Entry 1W2B (X-ray diffraction, 3.50 A resolution); this record covers chains 0 and C of the 31 polymer chains in the assembly.

Chain 0:
Molecule: 23S RRNA
From: Haloarcula marismortui
Sequence (2922 nucleotides; each row starts with the number of its first residue):
     2 UUGGCUACUAUGCCAGCUGGUGGAUUGCUCGGCUCAGGCGCUGAUGAAGG
    52 ACGUGCCAAGCUGCGAUAAGCCAUGGGGAGCCGCACGGAGGCGAAGAACC
   102 AUGGAUUUCCGAAUGAGAAUCUCUCUAACAAUUGCUUCGCGCAAUGAGGA
   152 ACCCCGAGAACUGAAACAUCUCAGUAUCGGGAGGAACAGAAAACGCAAUG
   202 UGAUGUCGUUAGUAACCGCGAGUGAACGCGAUACAGCCCAAACCGAAGCC
   252 CUCACGGGCAAUGUGGUGUCAGGGCUACCUCUCAUCAGCCGACCGUCUCG
   302 ACGAAGUCUCUUGGAACAGAGCGUGAUACAGGGUGACAACCCCGUACUCG
   352 AGACCAGUACGACGUGCGGUAGUGCCAGAGUAGCGGGGGUUGGAUAUCCC
   402 UCGCGAAUAACGCAGGCAUCGACUGCGAAGGCUAAACACAACCUGAGACC
   452 GAUAGUGAACAAGUAGUGUGAACGAACGCUGCAAAGUACCCUCAGAAGGG
   502 AGGCGAAAUAGAGCAUGAAAUCAGUUGGCGAUCGAGCGACAGGGCAUACA
   552 AGGUCCCUCGACGAAUGACCGACGCGCGAGCGUCCAGUAAGACUCACGGG
   602 AAGCCGAUGUUCUGUCGUACGUUUUGAAAAACGAGCCAGGGAGUGUGUCU
   652 GCAUGGCAAGUCUAACCGGAGUAUCCGGGGAGGCACAGGGAAACCGACAU
   702 GGCCGCAGGGCUUUGCCCGAGGGCCGCCGUCUUCAAGGGCGGGGAGCCAU
   752 GUGGACACGACCCGAAUCCGGACGAUCUACGCAUGGACAAGAUGAAGCGU
   802 GCCGAAAGGCACGUGGAAGUCUGUUAGAGUUGGUGUCCUACAAUACCCUC
   852 UCGUGAUCUAUGUGUAGGGGUGAAAGGCCCAUCGAGUCCGGCAACAGCUG
   902 GUUCCAAUCGAAACAUGUCGAAGCAUGACCUCCGCCGAGGUAGUCUGUGA
   952 GGUAGAGCGACCGAUUGGUGUGUCCGCCUCCGAGAGGAGUCGGCACACCU
  1002 GUCAAACUCCAAACUUACAGACGCCGUUUGACGCGGGGAUUCCGGUGCGC
  1052 GGGGUAAGCCUGUGUACCAGGAGGGGAACAACCCAGAGAUAGGUUAAGGU
  1102 CCCCAAGUGUGGAUUAAGUGUAAUCCUCUGAAGGUGGUCUCGAGCCCUAG
  1152 ACAGCCGGGAGGUGAGCUUAGAAGCAGCUACCCUCUAAGAAAAGCGUAAC
  1202 AGCUUACCGGCCGAGGUUUGAGGCGCCCAAAAUGAUCGGGACUCAAAUCC
  1252 ACCACCGAGACCUGUCCGUACCACUCAUACUGGUAAUCGAGUAGAUUGGC
  1302 GCUCUAAUUGGAUGGAAGUAGGGGUGAAAACUCCUAUGGACCGAUUAGUG
  1352 ACGAAAAUCCUGGCCAUAGUAGCAGCGAUAGUCGGGUGAGAACCCCGACG
  1402 GCCUAAUGGAUAAGGGUUCCUCAGCACUGCUGAUCAGCUGAGGGUUAGCC
  1452 GGUCCUAAGUCAUACCGCAACUCGACUAUGACGAAAUGGGAAACGGGUUA
  1502 AUAUUCCCGUGCCACUAUGCAGUGAAAGUUGACGCCCUGGGGUCGAUCAC
  1552 GCUGGGCAUUCGCCCAGUCGAACCGUCCAACUCCGUGGAAGCCGUAAUGG
  1602 CAGGAAGCGGACGAACGGCGGCAUAGGGAAACGUGAUUCAACCUGGGGCC
  1652 CAUGAAAAGACGAGCAUAGUGUCCGUACCGAGAACCGACACAGGUGUCCA
  1702 UGGCGGCGAAAGCCAAGGCCUGUCGGGAGCAACCAACGUUAGGGAAUUCG
  1752 GCAAGUUAGUCCCGUACCUUCGGAAGAAGGGAUGCCUGCUCCGGAACGGA
  1802 GCAGGUCGCAGUGACUCGGAAGCUCGGACUGUCUAGUAACAACAUAGGUG
  1852 ACCGCAAAUCCGCAAGGACUCGUACGGUCACUGAAUCCUGCCCAGUGCAG
  1902 GUAUCUGAACACCUCGUACAAGAGGACGAAGGACCUGUCAACGGCGGGGG
  1952 UAACUAUGACCCUCUUAAGGUAGCGUAGUACCUUGCCGCAUCAGUAGCGG
  2002 CUUGCAUGAAUGGAUUAACCAGAGCUUCACUGUCCCAACGUUGGGCCCGG
  2052 UGAACUGUACAUUCCAGUGCGGAGUCUGGAGACACCCAGGGGGAAGCGAA
  2102 GACCCUAUGGAGCUUUACUGCAGGCUGUCGCUGAGACGUGGUCGCCGAUG
  2152 UGCAGCAUAGGUAGGAGACACUACACAGGUACCCGCGCUAGCGGGCCACC
  2202 GAGUCAACAGUGAAAUACUACCCGUCGGUGACUGCGACUCUCACUCCGGG
  2252 AGGAGGACACCGAUAGCCGGGCAGUUUGACUGGGGCGGUACGCGCUCGAA
  2302 AAGAUAUCGAGCGCGCCCUAUGGCUAUCUCAGCCGGGACAGAGACCCGGC
  2352 GAAGAGUGCAAGAGCAAAAGAUAGCUUGACAGUGUUCUUCCCAACGAGGA
  2402 ACGCUGACGCGAAAGCGUGGUCUAGCGAACCAAUUAGCCUGCUUGAUGCG
  2452 GGCAAUUGAUGACAGAAAAGCUACCCUAGGGAUAACAGAGUCGUCACUCG
  2502 CAAGAGCACAUAUCGACCGAGUGGCUUGCUACCUCGAUGUCGGUUCCCUC
  2552 CAUCCUGCCCGUGCAGAAGCGGGCAAGGGUGAGGUUGUUCGCCUAUUAAA
  2602 GGAGGUCGUGAGCUGGGUUUAGACCGUCGUGAGACAGGUCGGCUGCUAUC
  2652 UACUGGGUGUGUAAUGGUGUCUGACAAGAACGACCGUAUAGUACGAGAGG
  2702 AACUACGGUUGGUGGCCACUGGUGUACCGGUUGUUCGAGAGAGCACGUGC
  2752 CGGGUAGCCACGCCACACGGGGUAAGAGCUGAACGCAUCUAAGCUCGAAA
  2802 CCCACUUGGAAAAGAGACACCGCCGAGGUCCCGCGUACAAGACGCGGUCG
  2852 AUAGACUCGGGGUGUGCGCGUCGAGGUAACGAGACGUUAAGCCCACGAGC
  2902 ACUAACAGACCAAAGCCAUCAU
Disordered / not traced: 2-9, 126-127, 715, 971-998, 1560, 1952-1963, 2137-2236, 2339-2343, 2665-2666, 2915-2923
Metal / ion sites: Mg2+ site 1 near G28 (its only coordinating residue here); Na+ site 1: C40, G41, C443; Na+ site 2: G56, A59, G61; Mg2+ site 2 near U115 (its only coordinating residue here); Na+ site 3 near C141 (its only coordinating residue here); Na+ site 4: U146, G147; Mg2+ site 3: C162, U2276; K+ site 1: C162, U163, U172; Mg2+ site 4: A166, G219; Na+ site 5 near A166 (its only coordinating residue here); Mg2+ site 5: A167, C168; Na+ site 6: C168, G2111; 54 more Na+ sites not listed; 84 more Mg2+ sites not listed; 1 more K+ sites not listed

Chain C:
Protein: 50S ribosomal protein L4P
From: Haloarcula marismortui
Reference sequence: P12735 (RL4_HALMA); residue numbers follow UniProt; this construct covers 1-246
Sequence (246 residues; row label = number of the first residue in the row):
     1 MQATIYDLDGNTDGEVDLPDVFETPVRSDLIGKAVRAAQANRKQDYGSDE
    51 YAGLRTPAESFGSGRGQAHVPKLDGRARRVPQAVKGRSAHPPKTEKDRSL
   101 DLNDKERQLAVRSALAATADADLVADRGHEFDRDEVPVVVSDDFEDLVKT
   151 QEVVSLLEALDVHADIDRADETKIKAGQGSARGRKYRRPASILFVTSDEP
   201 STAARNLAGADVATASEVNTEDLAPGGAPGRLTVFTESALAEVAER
Metal / ion sites: Na+ site 1 near Asp45 (its only coordinating residue here); Na+ site 2: Arg55 (shared with G464(0), G475(0) of chain 0)

Interface between chain 0 and chain C:
Residue-residue contacts (212):
  C29(0) - Gly177(C)  phosphate contact
  C29(0) - Gln178(C)  phosphate contact
  U30(0) - Ala181(C)  phosphate contact
  C34(0) - Gly47(C)  hydrogen bond to the sugar
  C34(0) - Ser48(C)  sugar contact
  C34(0) - Asp49(C)  phosphate contact
  U35(0) - Asp45(C)  hydrogen bond to the sugar
  U35(0) - Tyr46(C)  sugar contact
  U35(0) - Gly47(C)  sugar contact
  U35(0) - Asp49(C)  phosphate contact
  U35(0) - Thr94(C)  phosphate contact
  C36(0) - Gln44(C)  base contact
  C36(0) - Asp45(C)  sugar contact
  G326(0) - Gln151(C)  phosphate contact
  A327(0) - Lys149(C)  salt bridge to the phosphate
  A327(0) - Thr150(C)  sugar contact
  A327(0) - Gln151(C)  hydrogen bond to the base
  A327(0) - Asn206(C)  hydrogen bond to the base
  A327(0) - Leu207(C)  base contact
  U328(0) - Val148(C)  phosphate contact
  U328(0) - Lys149(C)  salt bridge to the phosphate
  U328(0) - Thr150(C)  hydrogen bond to the phosphate
  U328(0) - Thr202(C)  sugar contact
  U328(0) - Arg205(C)  hydrogen bond to the sugar
  A329(0) - Arg205(C)  salt bridge to the phosphate
  A329(0) - Asn206(C)  phosphate contact
  C330(0) - Asp170(C)  base contact
  C330(0) - Arg188(C)  hydrogen bond to the sugar
  C330(0) - Asn206(C)  hydrogen bond to the base
  C330(0) - Ala208(C)  sugar contact
  G333(0) - Lys185(C)  phosphate contact
  G333(0) - Tyr186(C)  phosphate contact
  C338(0) - Ile174(C)  sugar contact
  A339(0) - Tyr186(C)  hydrogen bond to the phosphate
  A347(0) - Arg205(C)  hydrogen bond to the sugar
  A447(0) - Gln44(C)  hydrogen bond to the sugar
  G448(0) - Gln44(C)  hydrogen bond to the sugar
  G448(0) - Arg184(C)  hydrogen bond to the phosphate
  A449(0) - Lys43(C)  base contact
  A449(0) - Gln44(C)  hydrogen bond to the phosphate
  A449(0) - Arg184(C)  sugar contact
  C450(0) - Tyr46(C)  sugar contact
  C450(0) - Arg182(C)  salt bridge to the phosphate
  C450(0) - Arg184(C)  salt bridge to the phosphate
  C451(0) - Arg182(C)  salt bridge to the phosphate
  G452(0) - Gln178(C)  base contact
  G452(0) - Ala181(C)  base contact
  G452(0) - Arg182(C)  hydrogen bond to the base
  U454(0) - Val84(C)  sugar contact
  A455(0) - Lys85(C)  hydrogen bond to the phosphate
  U457(0) - Ser48(C)  phosphate contact
  U457(0) - Asp49(C)  hydrogen bond to the phosphate
  U457(0) - Ala52(C)  phosphate contact
  U457(0) - Arg55(C)  hydrogen bond to the phosphate
  G458(0) - Ala52(C)  phosphate contact
  G458(0) - Gly53(C)  hydrogen bond to the phosphate
  G458(0) - Arg55(C)  salt bridge to the phosphate
  G458(0) - Lys85(C)  hydrogen bond to the phosphate
  A459(0) - Lys85(C)  salt bridge to the phosphate
  C474(0) - Pro57(C)  phosphate contact
  C474(0) - Leu73(C)  phosphate contact
  C474(0) - Asp74(C)  hydrogen bond to the sugar
  G475(0) - Thr56(C)  hydrogen bond to the phosphate
  G475(0) - Pro57(C)  phosphate contact
  G475(0) - Leu73(C)  phosphate contact
  G475(0) - Asp74(C)  sugar contact
  A476(0) - Arg78(C)  salt bridge to the phosphate
  A477(0) - Lys85(C)  salt bridge to the phosphate
  G641(0) - Gln82(C)  hydrogen bond to the base
  G642(0) - Gln82(C)  sugar contact
  A643(0) - Ala89(C)  sugar contact
  A643(0) - His90(C)  phosphate contact
  G644(0) - His90(C)  sugar contact
  U645(0) - His90(C)  sugar contact
  U645(0) - Lys93(C)  hydrogen bond to the sugar
  G646(0) - Lys93(C)  sugar contact
  G646(0) - Glu95(C)  sugar contact
  G646(0) - Lys96(C)  salt bridge to the phosphate
  U647(0) - Glu95(C)  sugar contact
  U647(0) - Lys96(C)  phosphate contact
  U647(0) - Asp97(C)  hydrogen bond to the phosphate
  G656(0) - Arg27(C)  hydrogen bond to the phosphate
  G656(0) - Leu30(C)  sugar contact
  G656(0) - Asn103(C)  base contact
  G656(0) - Glu106(C)  hydrogen bond to the base
  G657(0) - Arg27(C)  salt bridge to the phosphate
  G657(0) - Asn103(C)  base contact
  G657(0) - Lys105(C)  sugar contact
  G657(0) - Glu106(C)  sugar contact
  C658(0) - Lys105(C)  hydrogen bond to the sugar
  U662(0) - Lys105(C)  salt bridge to the phosphate
  C663(0) - Asn103(C)  sugar contact
  C663(0) - Lys105(C)  salt bridge to the phosphate
  U664(0) - Asp104(C)  phosphate contact
  G670(0) - Glu217(C)  hydrogen bond to the base
  A671(0) - Glu217(C)  sugar contact
  G672(0) - Ala213(C)  base contact
  G672(0) - Thr214(C)  hydrogen bond to the base
  G672(0) - Glu217(C)  base contact
  G672(0) - Val218(C)  hydrogen bond to the base
  G672(0) - Asn219(C)  base contact
  G672(0) - Asp222(C)  hydrogen bond to the base
  A674(0) - Gln44(C)  hydrogen bond to the base
  U675(0) - Ala38(C)  hydrogen bond to the sugar
  U675(0) - Asn41(C)  phosphate contact
  U675(0) - Arg42(C)  hydrogen bond to the sugar
  C676(0) - Ala38(C)  phosphate contact
  C676(0) - Asn41(C)  hydrogen bond to the phosphate
  C676(0) - Glu217(C)  sugar contact
  C676(0) - Asn219(C)  hydrogen bond to the sugar
  C677(0) - Arg107(C)  salt bridge to the phosphate
  C677(0) - Ser216(C)  hydrogen bond to the sugar
  C677(0) - Glu217(C)  sugar contact
  C677(0) - Arg246(C)  sugar contact
  G678(0) - Arg107(C)  salt bridge to the phosphate
  G678(0) - Gln108(C)  hydrogen bond to the phosphate
  C749(0) - Asn103(C)  hydrogen bond to the sugar
  A750(0) - Lys33(C)  base contact
  A750(0) - Asp101(C)  hydrogen bond to the sugar
  A750(0) - Asn103(C)  sugar contact
  U751(0) - Leu100(C)  phosphate contact
  U751(0) - Asp101(C)  hydrogen bond to the phosphate
  G752(0) - Leu100(C)  phosphate contact
  C762(0) - His90(C)  hydrogen bond to the sugar
  C763(0) - His90(C)  salt bridge to the phosphate
  C764(0) - His69(C)  sugar contact
  C764(0) - Val80(C)  phosphate contact
  C764(0) - Pro81(C)  sugar contact
  C764(0) - Gln82(C)  hydrogen bond to the sugar
  C764(0) - Arg87(C)  salt bridge to the phosphate
  G765(0) - His69(C)  hydrogen bond to the sugar
  G765(0) - Pro71(C)  phosphate contact
  A766(0) - Ser60(C)  hydrogen bond to the phosphate
  A766(0) - Gly62(C)  phosphate contact
  A766(0) - His69(C)  salt bridge to the phosphate
  A767(0) - Phe61(C)  phosphate contact
  A767(0) - Gly62(C)  phosphate contact
  C890(0) - Pro57(C)  phosphate contact
  G891(0) - Pro57(C)  phosphate contact
  A894(0) - Leu54(C)  phosphate contact
  A894(0) - Arg87(C)  hydrogen bond to the base
  C1305(0) - Gly177(C)  phosphate contact
  C1305(0) - Gln178(C)  hydrogen bond to the phosphate
  C1305(0) - Gly179(C)  phosphate contact
  C1305(0) - Arg184(C)  hydrogen bond to the phosphate
  U1306(0) - Lys43(C)  sugar contact
  U1306(0) - Lys175(C)  salt bridge to the phosphate
  U1306(0) - Gly179(C)  phosphate contact
  U1306(0) - Arg184(C)  salt bridge to the phosphate
  A1307(0) - Gln39(C)  hydrogen bond to the sugar
  A1307(0) - Lys175(C)  salt bridge to the phosphate
  A1307(0) - Gly226(C)  sugar contact
  A1308(0) - Arg127(C)  hydrogen bond to the phosphate
  A1308(0) - Arg187(C)  salt bridge to the phosphate
  A1308(0) - Pro225(C)  sugar contact
  A1308(0) - Gly226(C)  sugar contact
  A1308(0) - Ala228(C)  sugar contact
  U1309(0) - Arg127(C)  salt bridge to the phosphate
  U1309(0) - Arg168(C)  salt bridge to the phosphate
  U1309(0) - Arg187(C)  salt bridge to the phosphate
  U1309(0) - Pro189(C)  phosphate contact
  U1309(0) - Ala190(C)  hydrogen bond to the phosphate
  U1310(0) - Gly128(C)  phosphate contact
  U1310(0) - Arg168(C)  salt bridge to the phosphate
  U1310(0) - Lys173(C)  base contact
  U1310(0) - Arg187(C)  base contact
  G1311(0) - Lys173(C)  base contact
  C1342(0) - Ile174(C)  base contact
  C1343(0) - Ile174(C)  hydrogen bond to the base
  C1343(0) - Lys175(C)  phosphate contact
  C1343(0) - Ala176(C)  phosphate contact
  C1343(0) - Gly177(C)  hydrogen bond to the phosphate
  G1344(0) - Lys173(C)  hydrogen bond to the base
  G1344(0) - Ala176(C)  phosphate contact
  A1348(0) - Arg36(C)  hydrogen bond to the sugar
  G1349(0) - Arg36(C)  salt bridge to the phosphate
  G1351(0) - Lys96(C)  salt bridge to the phosphate
  A1352(0) - Tyr46(C)  hydrogen bond to the phosphate
  A1352(0) - Ser48(C)  base contact
  A1352(0) - Ser88(C)  hydrogen bond to the base
  A1352(0) - His90(C)  sugar contact
  A1352(0) - Pro91(C)  sugar contact
  A1352(0) - Pro92(C)  phosphate contact
  A1358(0) - Gln82(C)  base contact
  U1359(0) - Gly62(C)  base contact
  U1359(0) - Ser63(C)  base contact
  U1359(0) - Gly66(C)  base contact
  U1359(0) - Gln67(C)  base contact
  U1359(0) - Ala68(C)  phosphate contact
  U1359(0) - His69(C)  hydrogen bond to the base
  C1360(0) - Ala68(C)  phosphate contact
  C1360(0) - Val70(C)  sugar contact
  C1360(0) - Gln82(C)  base contact
  C1361(0) - Val70(C)  sugar contact
  C1361(0) - Ala77(C)  phosphate contact
  C1361(0) - Gln82(C)  sugar contact
  C1361(0) - Ala83(C)  sugar contact
  C1361(0) - Val84(C)  hydrogen bond to the sugar
  U1362(0) - Lys72(C)  phosphate contact
  U1362(0) - Arg76(C)  hydrogen bond to the phosphate
  U1362(0) - Ala77(C)  hydrogen bond to the phosphate
  U1362(0) - Val84(C)  sugar contact
  G1363(0) - Arg76(C)  salt bridge to the phosphate
  A2100(0) - Gly64(C)  phosphate contact
  A2100(0) - Arg65(C)  phosphate contact
  A2100(0) - Gly66(C)  phosphate contact
  A2101(0) - Ser63(C)  sugar contact
  A2101(0) - Gly64(C)  hydrogen bond to the phosphate
  A2101(0) - Arg65(C)  phosphate contact
  A2101(0) - Gly66(C)  hydrogen bond to the phosphate
  A2101(0) - His69(C)  hydrogen bond to the base
  A2479(0) - Ser63(C)  phosphate contact
Interface residues without a listed pair, chain 0 (94 interface residues in all): A331, G332, C348, G456, G640, G760, G892, A1345
Interface residues without a listed pair, chain C (119 interface residues in all): Asp29, Ala37, Ala40, Tyr51, Gly75, Arg98, Ser99, Leu102, Leu109, Val111, Val154, Ser180, Pro200, Val212, Glu221

Overview:
Chain 0 and chain C form an interface of 94 and 119 residues respectively; the contacts include 65 hydrogen
bonds and 30 salt bridges. Polar pairs include A327(0)-Gln151(C), A327(0)-Asn206(C) and C330(0)-Asn206(C).
C40(0), G41(0) and C443(0) coordinate Na+ site 1.
Here chain 0 is 23S RRNA and chain C is 50S ribosomal protein L4P, both from Haloarcula marismortui. Entry
1W2B (Trigger Factor ribosome binding domain in complex with 50S) was determined by X-ray diffraction,
deposited together with 1W26.
